PDB entry 6REB | electron microscopy, 3.20 A resolution | chains 4 and 7 of the 31 polymer chains in the assembly

== Chain 4 ==
Name: Mitochondrial ATP synthase associated protein ASA4
From: Polytomella sp. Pringsheim 198.80
UniProtKB: D7NIZ2 (D7NIZ2_9CHLO); numbering as in UniProt (aligned over 1-294)
Amino-acid sequence (294 residues; numbered 1 to 294; the number before each row is that of its first residue):
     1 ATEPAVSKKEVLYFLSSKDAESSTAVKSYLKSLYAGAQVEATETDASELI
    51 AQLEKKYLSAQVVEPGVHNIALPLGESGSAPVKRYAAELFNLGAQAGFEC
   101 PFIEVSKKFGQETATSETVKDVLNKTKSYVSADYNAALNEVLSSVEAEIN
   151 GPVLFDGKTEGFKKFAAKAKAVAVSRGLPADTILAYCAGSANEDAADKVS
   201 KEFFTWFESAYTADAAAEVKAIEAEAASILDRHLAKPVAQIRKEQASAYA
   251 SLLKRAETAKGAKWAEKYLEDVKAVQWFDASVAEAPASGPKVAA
Disordered / not traced: 1-4

== Chain 7 ==
Name: Mitochondrial ATP synthase associated protein ASA7
From: Polytomella sp. Pringsheim 198.80
UniProtKB: D8V7I2 (D8V7I2_9CHLO); residues 1-190 here = UniProt positions 1-190
Amino-acid sequence (190 residues; row label = number of the first residue in the row):
     1 MSSVRAGVEAGRRDLTTFTFSGLQDAPVAALSGSIKLNVAAKAGKAEVTV
    51 AAGAAKAATQVSAAALRKLSGSKISLAEVARISVLHSSIQNYLLSLSNER
   101 YQLLSQWPDFTTMYGKDFYYRAHPEDLKKFYDAADEYYKLYETVTEFDSL
   151 SALASQVVPNYAARRRSTVHPAIGSTVADGAFTNFLLSKQ
Disordered / not traced: 1-14

== How chain 4 and chain 7 interact ==
Residue-residue contacts (119; chain 4 residue first):
  Lys56(4) - Thr168(7)
  Val63(4) - Arg165(7)
  Val63(4) - Pro171(7)  hydrophobic
  Glu64(4) - Ala162(7)
  Glu64(4) - Arg166(7)  salt bridge
  Val67(4) - Leu85(7)
  Val67(4) - Tyr161(7)  hydrophobic
  Val67(4) - Arg165(7)
  His68(4) - Ser83(7)
  His68(4) - Val84(7)  hydrogen bond (backbone-backbone)
  His68(4) - Leu85(7)
  His68(4) - Val158(7)
  His68(4) - Ala162(7)
  Asn69(4) - Val84(7)
  Ile70(4) - Leu85(7)
  Ala71(4) - Val84(7)  hydrophobic
  Leu72(4) - Leu85(7)  hydrophobic
  Leu72(4) - Ser88(7)  hydrogen bond (backbone-side chain)
  Leu74(4) - Tyr92(7)  hydrophobic
  Tyr85(4) - Tyr161(7)  hydrogen bond
  Tyr85(4) - Arg165(7)
  Leu89(4) - Arg165(7)
  Leu89(4) - Ala172(7)  hydrophobic
  Gly93(4) - His170(7)
  Phe98(4) - Val169(7)
  Phe98(4) - His170(7)
  Phe98(4) - Pro171(7)
  Glu99(4) - His170(7)  hydrogen bond (backbone-side chain)
  Pro101(4) - His170(7)
  Pro101(4) - Ile173(7)
  Phe102(4) - Ala181(7)  hydrophobic
  Phe102(4) - Asn184(7)
  Glu104(4) - Val169(7)
  Val105(4) - Val169(7)
  Val105(4) - Ala181(7)  hydrophobic
  Phe109(4) - Ala178(7)
  Phe109(4) - Ala181(7)
  Phe109(4) - Phe182(7)
  Phe109(4) - Phe185(7)  hydrophobic
  Thr113(4) - Phe185(7)
  Val122(4) - Phe182(7)
  Val122(4) - Phe185(7)  hydrophobic
  Val122(4) - Leu186(7)  hydrophobic
  Leu123(4) - Phe182(7)  hydrophobic
  Leu123(4) - Leu186(7)  hydrophobic
  Thr126(4) - Phe182(7)
  Tyr129(4) - Val169(7)  hydrophobic
  Tyr129(4) - Ala178(7)
  Val130(4) - Asp179(7)
  Val130(4) - Phe182(7)  hydrophobic
  Ser131(4) - Asp179(7)  hydrogen bond (backbone-side chain)
  Tyr134(4) - Asp179(7)
  Tyr134(4) - Thr183(7)
  Leu138(4) - Phe182(7)  hydrophobic
  Leu138(4) - Leu186(7)  hydrophobic
  Phe155(4) - Phe185(7)  hydrophobic
  Phe155(4) - Leu186(7)  hydrophobic
  Phe155(4) - Gln190(7)
  Asp156(4) - Gln190(7)
  Phe162(4) - Leu186(7)
  Phe162(4) - Ser188(7)
  Phe165(4) - Leu186(7)  hydrophobic
  Ala166(4) - Leu187(7)
  Ala169(4) - Leu187(7)  hydrophobic
  Lys170(4) - Leu187(7)
  Ala173(4) - Thr183(7)
  Arg176(4) - Asp179(7)  salt bridge
  Leu178(4) - Asp179(7)
  Leu178(4) - Thr183(7)
  Ile183(4) - Gly180(7)
  Ile183(4) - Asn184(7)  hydrogen bond (backbone-side chain)
  Leu184(4) - Asn184(7)
  Leu184(4) - Leu187(7)  hydrophobic
  Leu184(4) - Ser188(7)
  Cys187(4) - Asn184(7)  hydrogen bond
  Trp206(4) - Thr176(7)
  Trp206(4) - Gly180(7)
  Phe207(4) - Val177(7)  hydrophobic
  Ala210(4) - Thr176(7)
  Ala210(4) - Val177(7)  hydrophobic
  Asp214(4) - Gly174(7)
  Asp214(4) - Val177(7)
  Glu218(4) - Arg164(7)  salt bridge
  Glu218(4) - Arg165(7)  salt bridge
  Ile222(4) - Val157(7)  hydrophobic
  Ile222(4) - Tyr161(7)  hydrophobic
  Glu223(4) - Tyr92(7)
  Glu225(4) - Val157(7)
  Ala226(4) - Tyr92(7)  hydrophobic
  Ala226(4) - Leu93(7)
  Ala227(4) - Leu96(7)  hydrophobic
  Ile229(4) - Leu153(7)  hydrophobic
  Ile229(4) - Gln156(7)
  Ile229(4) - Val157(7)  hydrophobic
  Leu230(4) - Leu93(7)
  Leu230(4) - Leu96(7)  hydrophobic
  Leu230(4) - Ser97(7)
  Leu230(4) - Leu150(7)  hydrophobic
  Leu230(4) - Leu153(7)  hydrophobic
  Asp231(4) - Arg100(7)  salt bridge
  His233(4) - Thr143(7)
  His233(4) - Ser149(7)  hydrogen bond
  His233(4) - Leu153(7)
  Leu234(4) - Arg100(7)
  Leu234(4) - Thr143(7)
  Ala235(4) - Lys139(7)  hydrogen bond (backbone-side chain)
  Lys236(4) - Lys139(7)
  Lys236(4) - Thr143(7)  hydrogen bond (backbone-side chain)
  Val238(4) - Glu142(7)
  Val238(4) - Thr143(7)
  Val238(4) - Glu146(7)
  Ile241(4) - Thr143(7)
  Ile241(4) - Ser149(7)
  Arg242(4) - Glu146(7)  salt bridge
  Gln245(4) - Ser149(7)  hydrogen bond (side chain-backbone)
  Gln245(4) - Ala152(7)
  Val275(4) - Arg81(7)
  Phe278(4) - Arg81(7)
  Asp279(4) - Arg81(7)  salt bridge
Other interface residues (no listed pair), chain 4 (77 interface residues in all): Ala60, Gly75, Phe90, Lys108, Gly110, Gly157, Lys158, Ala180, Tyr211, Pro237, Pro290
Other interface residues (no listed pair), chain 7 (57 interface residues in all): Val79, Ala80, Ile82, Ile89, Leu140, Val144, Asp148, Ser167, Ser175, Lys189

== Summary ==
Chain 4 and chain 7 form an interface of 77 and 57 residues respectively, with 11 hydrogen bonds and 7 salt
bridges. Polar pairs include Glu64(4)-Arg166(7), Arg176(4)-Asp179(7) and Glu218(4)-Arg164(7).
Here chain 4 is Mitochondrial ATP synthase associated protein ASA4 and chain 7 is Mitochondrial ATP synthase
associated protein ASA7, both from Polytomella sp. Pringsheim 198.80. Entry 6REB (Cryo-EM structure of
Polytomella F-ATP synthase, Rotary substate 3A, composite map) was determined by electron microscopy (same
publication as 6RD4, 6RD5, 6RD6, 6RD7, 6RD8, 6RD9 and 46 further entries).
